5F9J - chains A and B of the 3 polymer chains in the assembly; structure by X-ray diffraction, 2.51 A resolution.

Chain A:
Protein: HLA class I histocompatibility antigen, A-2 alpha chain
Source organism: Homo sapiens
Reference sequence: P01892 (1A02_HUMAN); residues 1-274 here correspond to UniProt positions 25-298 (UniProt number = residue number + 24)
Chain sequence (274 residues; each row starts with the number of its first residue):
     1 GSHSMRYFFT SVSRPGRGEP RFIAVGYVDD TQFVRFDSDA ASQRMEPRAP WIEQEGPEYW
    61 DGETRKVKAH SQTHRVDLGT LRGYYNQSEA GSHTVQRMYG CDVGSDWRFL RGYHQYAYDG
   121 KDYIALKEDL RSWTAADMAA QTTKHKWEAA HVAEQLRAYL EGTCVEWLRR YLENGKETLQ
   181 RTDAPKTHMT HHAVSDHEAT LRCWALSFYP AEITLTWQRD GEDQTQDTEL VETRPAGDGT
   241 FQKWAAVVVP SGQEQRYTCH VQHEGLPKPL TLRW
Disulfides: Cys101-Cys164, Cys203-Cys259

Chain B:
Protein: Beta-2-microglobulin
Source organism: Homo sapiens
Reference sequence: P61769 (B2MG_HUMAN); residues 1-98 here correspond to UniProt positions 21-118 (UniProt number = residue number + 20)
Chain sequence (98 residues; numbered 1 to 98; the number before each row is that of its first residue):
     1 IQRTPKIQVY SRHPAENGKS NFLNCYVSGF HPSDIEVDLL KNGERIEKVE HSDLSFSKDW
    61 SFYLLYYTEF TPTEKDEYAC RVNHVTLSQP KIVKWDRD
Disulfides: Cys25-Cys80
Curated features (UniProtKB/Swiss-Prot):
  - modified residue: Gln2 (Pyrrolidone carboxylic acid)
  - glycosylation: Ile1 (N-linked (Glc) (glycation) isoleucine), Lys19 (N-linked (Glc) (glycation) lysine), Lys41 (N-linked (Glc) (glycation) lysine), Lys48 (N-linked (Glc) (glycation) lysine), Lys58 (N-linked (Glc) (glycation) lysine), Lys91 (N-linked (Glc) (glycation) lysine), Lys94 (N-linked (Glc) (glycation) lysine)

Interface between chain A and chain B:
Contacting residue pairs (47; chain A residue first):
  Phe8(A) with Ser55(B); Phe56(B)
  Phe9(A) with Phe56(B)
  Thr10(A) with Leu54(B); Phe56(B); Phe62(B)
  Val12(A) with Ser33(B)
  Ile23(A) with Leu54(B), hydrophobic
  Val25(A) with Asp53(B); Ser55(B)
  Tyr27(A) with Ser55(B); Tyr63(B)
  Gln32(A) with Asp53(B), hydrogen bond
  Arg35(A) with Asp53(B), salt bridge
  Arg48(A) with Asp53(B), salt bridge
  Gln96(A) with His31(B), hydrogen bond; Phe56(B); Trp60(B), hydrogen bond (side chain-backbone); Phe62(B)
  Arg97(A) with Phe56(B)
  Gln115(A) with Trp60(B)
  Tyr116(A) with Trp60(B)
  Ala117(A) with Trp60(B)
  Asp119(A) with Ile1(B); His31(B)
  Gly120(A) with Ile1(B); His31(B), hydrogen bond (backbone-side chain)
  Lys121(A) with Ile1(B)
  Asp122(A) with Trp60(B), hydrogen bond
  Thr190(A) with Asp98(B)
  Trp204(A) with Asp98(B)
  Val231(A) with Gln8(B)
  Glu232(A) with Lys6(B), salt bridge; Gln8(B), hydrogen bond (backbone-side chain); Tyr26(B), hydrogen bond; Ser28(B), hydrogen bond
  Arg234(A) with Gln8(B), hydrogen bond; Tyr10(B)
  Pro235(A) with Tyr10(B), hydrogen bond (backbone-side chain); Tyr26(B)
  Ala236(A) with Arg12(B), hydrogen bond (backbone-side chain); Asn24(B), hydrogen bond (backbone-side chain)
  Gly237(A) with Arg12(B)
  Asp238(A) with Arg12(B)
  Gln242(A) with Tyr10(B); Ser11(B); Arg12(B), hydrogen bond (side chain-backbone)
Other interface residues (no listed pair), chain A (34 interface residues in all): Thr94, Met98, Arg202, Leu206, Thr233
Other interface residues (no listed pair), chain B (23 interface residues in all): His13, Pro14, Lys58, Leu65

Summary:
Chain A and chain B form an interface of 34 and 23 residues respectively; the contacts include 13 hydrogen
bonds and 3 salt bridges. Polar contacts include Arg35(A)-Asp53(B), Arg48(A)-Asp53(B) and Glu232(A)-Lys6(B).
Here chain A is HLA class I histocompatibility antigen, A-2 alpha chain and chain B is Beta-2-microglobulin,
both from Homo sapiens. Entry 5F9J (Structure of HLA-A2:01 with peptide Y9L) was determined by X-ray
diffraction (same publication as 5ENW, 5EOT, 5F7D, 5FA3, 5FA4 and 5FDW).
